PDB entry 5OJQ | electron microscopy, 3.70 A resolution | chains A and X of the 54 polymer chains in the assembly

[Chain A (and X)]
Protein: Type VI secretion protein
Organism: Vibrio cholerae
Notes: chain X of this document is another copy of the same molecule, construct and numbering; everything in this record applies to it too
UniProtKB: A0A085SGI6 (A0A085SGI6_VIBCL); residues 17-489 here correspond to UniProt positions 16-488 (UniProt number = residue number - 1)
Amino-acid sequence (473 residues; numbered 17 to 489; the number before each row is that of its first residue):
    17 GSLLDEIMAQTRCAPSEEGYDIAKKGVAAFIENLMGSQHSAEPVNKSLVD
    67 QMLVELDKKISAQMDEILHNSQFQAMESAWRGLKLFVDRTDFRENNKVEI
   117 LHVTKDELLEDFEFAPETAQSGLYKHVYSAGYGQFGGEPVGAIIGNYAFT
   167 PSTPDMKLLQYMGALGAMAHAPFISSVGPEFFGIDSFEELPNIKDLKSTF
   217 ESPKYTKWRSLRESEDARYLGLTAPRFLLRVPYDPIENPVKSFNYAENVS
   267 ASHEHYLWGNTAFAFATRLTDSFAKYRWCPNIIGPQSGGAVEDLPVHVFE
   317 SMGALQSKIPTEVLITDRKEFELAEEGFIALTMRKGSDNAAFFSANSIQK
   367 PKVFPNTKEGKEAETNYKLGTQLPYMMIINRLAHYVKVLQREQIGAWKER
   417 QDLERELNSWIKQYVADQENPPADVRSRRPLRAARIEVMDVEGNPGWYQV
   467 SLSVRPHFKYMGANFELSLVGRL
Differences from the reference sequence: conflict Cys29 (Ile28 in A0A085SGI6)

[Chain A / chain X interface]
Pairs across the interface - 62 pairs, chain A then chain X:
  Lys210(A) - Gln136(X)  hydrogen bond (backbone-side chain)
  Asn297(A) - Trp413(X)
  Ile299(A) - Ile410(X)
  Gly300(A) - Ile410(X)
  Pro301(A) - Phe151(X)  hydrophobic
  Pro301(A) - Ile410(X)
  Gln302(A) - Glu408(X)  hydrogen bond
  Ser303(A) - Gly411(X)  hydrogen bond (side chain-backbone)
  Ser303(A) - Ala412(X)
  Leu330(A) - Gln150(X)
  Ile331(A) - Gln150(X)
  Thr332(A) - Ser145(X)
  Thr332(A) - Gly149(X)
  Asp333(A) - Gly149(X)
  Asp333(A) - Lys403(X)  salt bridge
  Met349(A) - Gln150(X)  hydrogen bond (backbone-side chain)
  Met349(A) - Phe151(X)
  Arg350(A) - Phe151(X)
  Arg350(A) - Gly152(X)
  Arg350(A) - Glu408(X)  salt bridge
  Lys351(A) - Ala146(X)
  Lys351(A) - Gln150(X)
  Lys351(A) - Phe151(X)  hydrogen bond (backbone-backbone)
  Lys351(A) - Gly152(X)
  Ala357(A) - Phe151(X)  hydrophobic
  Phe359(A) - Phe151(X)  hydrophobic
  Phe359(A) - Arg407(X)
  Phe359(A) - Ile410(X)  hydrophobic
  Glu435(A) - Glu415(X)
  Asn436(A) - Glu415(X)
  Arg442(A) - Trp413(X)
  Arg442(A) - Glu415(X)  salt bridge
  Ser443(A) - Trp413(X)  hydrogen bond
  His473(A) - Trp413(X)
  Lys475(A) - Gly411(X)
  Lys475(A) - Trp413(X)
  Tyr476(A) - Gln406(X)  hydrogen bond
  Tyr476(A) - Gln409(X)
  Tyr476(A) - Ile410(X)
  Tyr476(A) - Gly411(X)  hydrogen bond (backbone-backbone)
  Tyr476(A) - Lys414(X)
  Met477(A) - Gly462(X)
  Met477(A) - Trp463(X)
  Gly478(A) - Gly462(X)
  Gly478(A) - Trp463(X)
  Ala479(A) - Trp463(X)
  Ala479(A) - Tyr464(X)
  Asn480(A) - Tyr464(X)  hydrogen bond (backbone-backbone)
  Asn480(A) - Gln465(X)
  Phe481(A) - Leu423(X)  hydrophobic
  Phe481(A) - Tyr464(X)
  Phe481(A) - Val466(X)  hydrophobic
  Glu482(A) - Val466(X)  hydrogen bond (backbone-backbone)
  Glu482(A) - Ser467(X)
  Leu483(A) - Leu468(X)
  Ser484(A) - Ser467(X)
  Ser484(A) - Leu468(X)
  Ser484(A) - Ser469(X)
  Leu485(A) - Val470(X)
  Val486(A) - Asn382(X)
  Val486(A) - Ser469(X)
  Gly487(A) - Asn382(X)
Interface residues without a listed pair, chain A (38 interface residues in all): Pro207, Asn208, Thr348, Ala439
Interface residues without a listed pair, chain X (37 interface residues in all): Ser137, Lys141, Tyr144, Gly153, Leu398, Leu419, Val457, Arg471

[In short]
Chain A and chain X form an interface of 38 and 37 residues respectively, with 10 hydrogen bonds and 3 salt
bridges. Among the polar pairs are Asp333(A)-Lys403(X), Arg350(A)-Glu408(X) and Arg442(A)-Glu415(X).
Chain A and chain X are both Type VI secretion protein (Vibrio cholerae); the structure, The modeled structure
of of wild type extended type VI secretion system sheath/tube complex in vibrio ..., was determined by
electron microscopy, deposited together with 5MXN and 5MYU.
